6TBA - chains 2G and 2F of the 288 polymer chains in the assembly; structure by electron microscopy, 4.54 A resolution (low resolution: residue-level contacts below are approximate; hydrogen-bond / salt-bridge calls are withheld).

== Chain 2G (and 2F) ==
Molecule: Uncharacterized protein
Organism: Rhodobacter capsulatus SB 1003
Notes: chain 2F of this document is another copy of the same molecule, construct and numbering; everything in this record applies to it too
Reference sequence: D5ATZ4 (D5ATZ4_RHOCB); residue numbers follow UniProt; this construct covers 1-197
Chain sequence (197 residues; numbered 1 to 197; the number before each row is that of its first residue):
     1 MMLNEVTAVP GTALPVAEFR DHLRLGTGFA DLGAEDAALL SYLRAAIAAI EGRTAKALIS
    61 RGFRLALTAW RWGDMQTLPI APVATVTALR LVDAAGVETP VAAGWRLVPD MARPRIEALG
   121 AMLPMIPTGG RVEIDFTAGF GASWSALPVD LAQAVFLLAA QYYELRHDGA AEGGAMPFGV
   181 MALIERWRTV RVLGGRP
Not modelled in the structure: 172-174

== Chain 2G / chain 2F interface ==
Pairs across the interface - 51 pairs, chain 2G then chain 2F:
  E18(2G) - S41(2F)
  H22(2G) - Y42(2F)
  H22(2G) - R166(2F)
  L23(2G) - R166(2F)
  L25(2G) - A34(2F)
  L25(2G) - A38(2F)
  L25(2G) - R166(2F)
  G26(2G) - E35(2F)
  G26(2G) - Y163(2F)
  T27(2G) - Y163(2F)
  T27(2G) - R166(2F)
  R106(2G) - T68(2F)
  R106(2G) - G129(2F)
  R106(2G) - G130(2F)
  V108(2G) - T68(2F)
  P109(2G) - M2(2F)
  D110(2G) - M1(2F)
  D110(2G) - M2(2F)
  M111(2G) - M1(2F)
  M111(2G) - M2(2F)
  V149(2G) - R44(2F)
  V149(2G) - A45(2F)
  D150(2G) - A48(2F)
  D150(2G) - A49(2F)
  Q153(2G) - Y42(2F)
  Q153(2G) - A45(2F)
  Q153(2G) - Y162(2F)
  L157(2G) - Y162(2F)
  L157(2G) - R166(2F)
  L157(2G) - D168(2F)
  Q161(2G) - H167(2F)
  E164(2G) - H167(2F)
  A175(2G) - A170(2F)
  M176(2G) - Q161(2F)
  M176(2G) - Y162(2F)
  M176(2G) - L165(2F)
  M176(2G) - D168(2F)
  P177(2G) - Q161(2F)
  P177(2G) - M181(2F)
  F178(2G) - A49(2F)
  F178(2G) - R53(2F)
  F178(2G) - L158(2F)
  F178(2G) - Y162(2F)
  F178(2G) - V180(2F)
  F178(2G) - M181(2F)
  F178(2G) - I184(2F)
  V180(2G) - D168(2F)
  A182(2G) - R53(2F)
  L183(2G) - A49(2F)
  L183(2G) - Y162(2F)
  R186(2G) - G52(2F)
Also at the interface, not in a pair above, chain 2G (28 interface residues in all): V83, A160, G179
Also at the interface, not in a pair above, chain 2F (29 interface residues in all): L3

== Summary ==
Chain 2G and chain 2F form an interface of 28 and 29 residues respectively.
Both chains are Uncharacterized protein (Rhodobacter capsulatus SB 1003). Entry 6TBA (Virion of native gene
transfer agent (GTA) particle) was determined by electron microscopy (same publication as 6TB9, 6TE8, 6TE9,
6TEB, 6TEH, 6TO8 and 3 further entries).
